Entry 7XG4 (electron microscopy, 3.70 A resolution); this record covers chains F and I of the 12 polymer chains in the assembly.

Chain F:
Protein: Csf2
Organism: Pseudomonas aeruginosa
Chain sequence (348 residues; numbered 1 to 348; the number before each row is that of its first residue):
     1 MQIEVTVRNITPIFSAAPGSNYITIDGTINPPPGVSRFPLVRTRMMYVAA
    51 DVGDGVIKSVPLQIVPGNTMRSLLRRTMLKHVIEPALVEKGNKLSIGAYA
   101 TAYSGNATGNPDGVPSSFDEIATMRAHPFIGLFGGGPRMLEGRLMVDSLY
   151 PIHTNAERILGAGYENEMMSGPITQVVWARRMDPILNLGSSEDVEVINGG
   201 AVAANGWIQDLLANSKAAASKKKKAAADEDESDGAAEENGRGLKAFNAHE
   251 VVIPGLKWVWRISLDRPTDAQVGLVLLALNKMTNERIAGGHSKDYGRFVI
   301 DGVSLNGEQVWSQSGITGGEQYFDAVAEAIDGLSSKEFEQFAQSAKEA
Disordered / not traced: 218-238, 346-348

Chain I:
Molecule: crRNA
Organism: Pseudomonas aeruginosa
Sequence (61 nucleotides; numbered 1 to 61; the number before each row is that of its first residue):
     1 GUGAACGGUGGAGCAACACCUGAAGGAAGGCUUGAUGAGCGUGUUCCCCG
    51 CAUACGCGGGX
Modified positions: 23G (guanosine-5'-phosphate-2',3'-cyclic phosphate) at position 61

Chain F / chain I interface:
Contacting residue pairs (49):
  Ser15(F) - A28(I)  hydrogen bond to the phosphate
  Ala16(F) - A27(I)  hydrogen bond to the sugar
  Pro18(F) - A27(I)  base contact
  Ile25(F) - U33(I)  base contact
  Arg44(F) - A27(I)  sugar contact
  Pro66(F) - A27(I)  phosphate contact
  Asn68(F) - G25(I)  hydrogen bond to the sugar
  Asn68(F) - G26(I)  sugar contact
  Asn68(F) - A27(I)  phosphate contact
  Thr69(F) - G26(I)  hydrogen bond to the phosphate
  Thr69(F) - A27(I)  hydrogen bond to the phosphate
  Thr69(F) - A28(I)  phosphate contact
  Arg71(F) - G25(I)  salt bridge to the phosphate
  Ser72(F) - G26(I)  hydrogen bond to the phosphate
  Arg75(F) - A24(I)  phosphate contact
  Arg75(F) - G25(I)  salt bridge to the phosphate
  Arg76(F) - G26(I)  hydrogen bond to the base
  Ser104(F) - A24(I)  sugar contact
  Ser104(F) - G25(I)  sugar contact
  Gly105(F) - A24(I)  hydrogen bond to the sugar
  Asn106(F) - A24(I)  base contact
  Gly135(F) - A24(I)  sugar contact
  Met139(F) - A23(I)  sugar contact
  Met139(F) - A24(I)  base contact
  Leu140(F) - A23(I)  sugar contact
  Leu140(F) - A24(I)  sugar contact
  Glu141(F) - A23(I)  phosphate contact
  Glu141(F) - A24(I)  phosphate contact
  Trp178(F) - U33(I)  phosphate contact
  Ala179(F) - U33(I)  phosphate contact
  Arg180(F) - U32(I)  hydrogen bond to the base
  Arg180(F) - U33(I)  hydrogen bond to the sugar
  Arg180(F) - G34(I)  sugar contact
  Arg181(F) - G30(I)  base contact
  Arg181(F) - C31(I)  sugar contact
  Arg181(F) - U32(I)  phosphate contact
  Met182(F) - U32(I)  hydrogen bond to the phosphate
  Asn187(F) - U32(I)  hydrogen bond to the base
  Phe246(F) - U33(I)  base contact
  Asn247(F) - C31(I)  base contact
  Ala288(F) - A28(I)  phosphate contact
  Gly289(F) - A28(I)  sugar contact
  Gly289(F) - G29(I)  phosphate contact
  Gly290(F) - G29(I)  hydrogen bond to the phosphate
  His291(F) - G29(I)  hydrogen bond to the phosphate
  His291(F) - G30(I)  salt bridge to the phosphate
  Ser292(F) - G30(I)  hydrogen bond to the phosphate
  Ser292(F) - C31(I)  hydrogen bond to the phosphate
  Lys293(F) - C31(I)  base contact
Also at the interface, not in a pair above, chain F (39 interface residues in all): Ala17, Tyr103, Pro111, Phe133, Gly134, Gly142

Overview:
The interface between chain F and chain I involves 39 residues on one side and 12 on the other; the contacts
include 16 hydrogen bonds and 3 salt bridges. Polar pairs include Arg76(F)-G26(I), Arg180(F)-U32(I) and
Asn187(F)-U32(I).
Chain F is Csf2 and chain I is crRNA, both from Pseudomonas aeruginosa; the structure, CryoEM structure of
type IV-A CasDinG bound NTS-nicked Csf-crRNA-dsDNA quaternary complex in a second state, was determined by
electron microscopy (same publication as 7XF1, 7XFZ, 7XG0, 7XG1, 7XG2 and 7XG3).
